PDB entry 8YWF | electron microscopy, 2.74 A resolution | chains A and N of the 6 polymer chains in the assembly

== Chain A ==
Molecule: Guanine nucleotide-binding protein G(i) subunit alpha-1, Guanine nucleotide-binding protein G(s) subunit alpha isoforms short
Source organism: Homo sapiens
Notes: EC 3.6.5.-
UniProtKB: chimeric construct of P63096, P63092: residues 1-19 from P63096 (GNAI1_HUMAN) positions 1-19 (same numbers); residues 20-56 from P63092 positions 27-67 (UniProt number = residue number + 7); residues 56-98 from P63096 (GNAI1_HUMAN) positions 61-181 (UniProt number = residue number + 83); residues 99-147 from P63092 positions 205-253 (UniProt number = residue number + 106); residues 148-278 from P63092 positions 264-394 (UniProt number = residue number + 116)
Amino-acid sequence (361 residues; numbered 1 to 278 plus 121 insertion-coded residues; 38 numbers in that range are skipped by the numbering (no residue carries them; nothing is unmodelled there); the number before each row is that of its first residue; a row labelled like 56A-56Z holds insertion residues (56A, then the next letters in order)):
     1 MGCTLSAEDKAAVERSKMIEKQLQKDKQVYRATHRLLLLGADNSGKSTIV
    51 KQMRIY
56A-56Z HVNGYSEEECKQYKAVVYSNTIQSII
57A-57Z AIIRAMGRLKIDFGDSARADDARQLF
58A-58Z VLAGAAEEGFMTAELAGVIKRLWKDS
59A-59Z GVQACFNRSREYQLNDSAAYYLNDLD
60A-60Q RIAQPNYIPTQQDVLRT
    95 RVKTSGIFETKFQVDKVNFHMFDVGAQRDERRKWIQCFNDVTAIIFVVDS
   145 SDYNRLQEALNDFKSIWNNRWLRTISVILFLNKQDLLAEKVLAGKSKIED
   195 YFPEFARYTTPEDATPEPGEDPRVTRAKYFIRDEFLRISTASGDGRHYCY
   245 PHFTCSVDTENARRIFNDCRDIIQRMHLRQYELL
Not modelled in the structure: 1-2, 56A-56Z, 57A-57Z, 58A-58Z, 59A-59Z, 60A-60Q
Sequence notes: conflict Asp42 (Gly49 in P63092), Asn43 (Glu50 in P63092), Tyr56 (Leu63 in P63092), Ala120 (Gly226 in P63092), Asp143 (Ala249 in P63092), Asp146 (Ser252 in P63092), Asp156 (Leu272 in P63092), Ser250 (Ala366 in P63092), Ala256 (Ile372 in P63092), Ile259 (Val375 in P63092)
Curated features (UniProtKB/Swiss-Prot):
  - lipidation: Gly2 (N-myristoyl glycine), Cys3 (S-palmitoyl cysteine)
  - region: Asp60M, Val60N, Leu60O, Arg60P, Thr60Q, Arg95 to Thr98 (G2 motif)
  - binding site (GTP): Ser59Q, Leu60O, Arg60P, Thr60Q, Arg95 to Thr98
  - binding site (Mg(2+)): Thr98
  - modified residue: Arg95 (ADP-ribosylarginine)

== Chain N ==
Molecule: NB35
Source organism: Homo sapiens
Amino-acid sequence (132 residues; each row starts with the number of its first residue; numbers below 1 keep their minus sign (Met-1 is residue -1)):
    -1 MAQVQLQESGGGLVQPGGSLRLSCAASGFTFSNYKMNWVRQAPGKGLEWV
    49 SDISQSGASISYTGSVKGRFTISRDNAKNTLYLQMNSLKPEDTAVYYCAR
    99 CPAPFTRDCFDVTSTTYAYRGQGTQVTVSSHH
Not modelled in the structure: -1 to 0, 127-130
Disulfide bonds: Cys22-Cys96, Cys99-Cys107

== How chain A and chain N interact ==
Pairs across the interface - 31 pairs, chain A then chain N:
  Arg122(A) - Thr114(N)  hydrogen bond
  Asp123(A) - Asp109(N)
  Asp123(A) - Ser112(N)
  Asp123(A) - Thr113(N)  hydrogen bond (side chain-backbone)
  Glu124(A) - Asp109(N)
  Glu124(A) - Ser112(N)
  Glu124(A) - Thr114(N)
  Glu124(A) - Tyr115(N)
  Arg125(A) - Asp109(N)  hydrogen bond (backbone-side chain)
  Arg126(A) - Pro100(N)
  Arg126(A) - Asp109(N)  salt bridge
  Arg126(A) - Tyr115(N)
  Arg126(A) - Tyr117(N)
  Gln151(A) - Trp47(N)
  Gln151(A) - Thr61(N)
  Gln151(A) - Gly62(N)
  Glu152(A) - Glu46(N)
  Asn155(A) - Trp47(N)
  Ser159(A) - Asp106(N)
  Ser159(A) - Cys107(N)
  Ser159(A) - Phe108(N)
  Ile160(A) - Phe108(N)
  Asn162(A) - Asp106(N)
  Asn163(A) - Asp106(N)  hydrogen bond
  Asn163(A) - Phe108(N)
  Arg164(A) - Asp106(N)
  Tyr195(A) - Gly62(N)
  Tyr195(A) - Ser63(N)  hydrogen bond (backbone-backbone)
  Pro197(A) - Gly62(N)
  Glu198(A) - Lys65(N)  salt bridge
  Ser236(A) - Arg105(N)  hydrogen bond
Also at the interface, not in a pair above, chain A (22 interface residues in all): Ile129, Asn148, Asp156, Lys158, Phe196
Also at the interface, not in a pair above, chain N (19 interface residues in all): Lys43, Asp50

== Summary ==
22 residues of chain A face 19 of chain N across their interface; the contacts include 6 hydrogen bonds and 2
salt bridges. Polar contacts include Arg126(A)-Asp109(N), Glu198(A)-Lys65(N) and Arg122(A)-Thr114(N). Curated
annotation (UniProt) lists 8 GTP-binding residues and Mg2+-binding residue Thr98(A) on chain A.
Here chain A is Guanine nucleotide-binding protein G(i) subunit alpha-1, Guanine nucleotide-binding protein
G(s) subunit alpha isoforms short and chain N is NB35, both from Homo sapiens. Entry 8YWF (Cryo-EM structure
of GLP1 complex bound with Retatrutide) was determined by electron microscopy.
